3A8E - chains B and C of the 4 polymer chains in the assembly; structure by X-ray diffraction, 3.00 A resolution.

# Chain B (and C)
Molecule: Cellulose synthase operon protein D
Source organism: Acetobacter xylinus
Notes: chain C of this document is another copy of the same molecule, construct and numbering; everything in this record applies to it too
UniProtKB: P37719 (ACSD_ACEXY); numbering as in UniProt (aligned over 1-156)
Sequence (162 residues; each row starts with the number of its first residue):
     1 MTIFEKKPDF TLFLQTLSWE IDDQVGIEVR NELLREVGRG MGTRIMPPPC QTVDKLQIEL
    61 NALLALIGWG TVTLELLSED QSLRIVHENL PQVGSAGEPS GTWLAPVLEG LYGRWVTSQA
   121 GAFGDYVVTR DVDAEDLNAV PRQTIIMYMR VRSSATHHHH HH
Disordered / not traced: 1-3, 162 (chain C: 1-3)
Sequence notes: expression tag (157-162)
Reported in the primary citation:
  - binding site for beta-D-glucopyranose: Lys6, Asp9, Thr11, Gln15, Ala62, Ala65, Leu66, Gln92

# Chain B / chain C interface
Residue-residue contacts - 13 pairs, chain B then chain C:
  Thr43(B) - Met46(C)
  Arg44(B) - Arg44(C)
  Arg44(B) - Ile45(C)
  Arg44(B) - Met46(C)  hydrogen bond (backbone-backbone)
  Arg44(B) - Pro48(C)
  Arg44(B) - Glu59(C)  salt bridge
  Ile45(B) - Arg44(C)
  Ile45(B) - Ile45(C)  hydrophobic
  Met46(B) - Thr43(C)
  Met46(B) - Arg44(C)  hydrogen bond (backbone-backbone)
  Pro48(B) - Arg44(C)
  Glu59(B) - Arg44(C)  salt bridge
  Leu66(B) - Leu66(C)  hydrophobic
Other interface residues (no listed pair), chain B (8 interface residues in all): Pro47

# In short
The interface between chain B and chain C involves 8 residues on one side and 7 on the other; the contacts
include 2 hydrogen bonds and 2 salt bridges. Polar contacts include Arg44(B)-Glu59(C) and Arg44(B)-Met46(C).
The paper reports a binding site for beta-D-glucopyranose at Lys6(B), Asp9(B) and Thr11(B) among others.
Chain B and chain C are both Cellulose synthase operon protein D (Acetobacter xylinus); the structure, The
structure of AxCesD octamer complexed with cellopentaose, was determined by X-ray diffraction together with
3AJ1 and 3AJ2 from the same study.
